8T22 - chains C and D of the 4 polymer chains in the assembly; structure by electron microscopy, 3.83 A resolution.

[Chain C]
Protein: Spike glycoprotein
Organism: Severe acute respiratory syndrome coronavirus 2
UniProtKB: P0DTC2 (SPIKE_SARS2); numbering as in UniProt; present here: 1-88, 91-1208
Amino-acid sequence (1269 residues; row label = number of the first residue in the row; note: 2 numbers in that range are skipped by the numbering (no residue carries them; nothing is unmodelled there)):
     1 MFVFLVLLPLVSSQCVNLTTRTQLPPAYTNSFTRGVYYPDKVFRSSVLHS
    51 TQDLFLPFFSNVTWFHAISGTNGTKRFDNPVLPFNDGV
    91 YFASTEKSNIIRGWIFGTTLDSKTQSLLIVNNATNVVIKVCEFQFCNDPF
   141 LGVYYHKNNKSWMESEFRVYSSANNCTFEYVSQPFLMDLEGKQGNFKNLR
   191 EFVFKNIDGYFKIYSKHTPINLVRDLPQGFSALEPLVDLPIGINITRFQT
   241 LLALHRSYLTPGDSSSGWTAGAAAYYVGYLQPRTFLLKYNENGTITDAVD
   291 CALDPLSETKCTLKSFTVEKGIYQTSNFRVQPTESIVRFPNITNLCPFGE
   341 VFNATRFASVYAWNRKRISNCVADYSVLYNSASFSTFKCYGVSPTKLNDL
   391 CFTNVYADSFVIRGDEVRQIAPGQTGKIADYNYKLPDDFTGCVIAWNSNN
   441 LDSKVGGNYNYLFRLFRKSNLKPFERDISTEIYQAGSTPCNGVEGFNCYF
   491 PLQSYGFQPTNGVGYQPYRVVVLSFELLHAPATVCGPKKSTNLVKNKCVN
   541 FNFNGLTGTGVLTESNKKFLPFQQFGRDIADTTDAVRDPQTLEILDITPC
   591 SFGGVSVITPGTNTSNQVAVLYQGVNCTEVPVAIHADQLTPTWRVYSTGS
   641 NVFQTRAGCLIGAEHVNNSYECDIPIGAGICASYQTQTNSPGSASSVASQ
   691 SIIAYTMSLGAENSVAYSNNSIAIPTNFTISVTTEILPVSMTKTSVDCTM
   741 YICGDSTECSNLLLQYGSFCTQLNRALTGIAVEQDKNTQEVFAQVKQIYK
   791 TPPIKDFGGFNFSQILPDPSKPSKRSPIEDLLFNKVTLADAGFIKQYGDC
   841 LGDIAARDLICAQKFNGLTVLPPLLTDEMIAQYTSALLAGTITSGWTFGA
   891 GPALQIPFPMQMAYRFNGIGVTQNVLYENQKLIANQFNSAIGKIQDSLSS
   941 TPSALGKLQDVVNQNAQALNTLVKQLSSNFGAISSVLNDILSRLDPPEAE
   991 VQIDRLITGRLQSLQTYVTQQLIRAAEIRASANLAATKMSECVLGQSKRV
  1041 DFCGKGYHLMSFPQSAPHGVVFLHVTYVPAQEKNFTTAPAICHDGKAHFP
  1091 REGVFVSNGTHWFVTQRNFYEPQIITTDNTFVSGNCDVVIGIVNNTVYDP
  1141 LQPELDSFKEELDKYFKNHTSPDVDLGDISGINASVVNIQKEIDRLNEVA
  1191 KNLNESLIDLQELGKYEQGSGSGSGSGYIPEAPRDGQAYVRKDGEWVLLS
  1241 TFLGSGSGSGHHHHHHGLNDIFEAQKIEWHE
Unresolved in the structure: 1-26, 69-77, 144-185, 246-262, 321-334, 366-374, 528-543, 621-640, 677-688, 828-853, 1148-1271
Cystine bridges: Cys291-Cys301, Cys336-Cys361, Cys379-Cys432, Cys480-Cys488, Cys617-Cys649, Cys662-Cys671, Cys738-Cys760, Cys743-Cys749, Cys1032-Cys1043, Cys1082-Cys1126
Differences from the reference sequence: variant Phe453 (Tyr in P0DTC2); engineered mutation Gly614 (Asp in P0DTC2), Gly682 (Arg in P0DTC2), Ser683 (Arg in P0DTC2), Ser685 (Arg in P0DTC2), Pro817 (Phe in P0DTC2), Pro892 (Ala in P0DTC2), Pro899 (Ala in P0DTC2), Pro942 (Ala in P0DTC2), Pro986 (Lys in P0DTC2), Pro987 (Val in P0DTC2); expression tag (1209-1271)
UniProt features mapped onto this chain:
  - region: Asn280 to Cys301 (Putative superantigen), Arg403 to Asp405 (Integrin-binding motif), Asn448 to Leu452, Arg454 to Phe456 (Immunodominant HLA epitope recognized by the CD8+), Pro681, Ala684 (Putative superantigen), Ser816 to Tyr837 (Fusion peptide 1), Lys835 to Phe855 (Fusion peptide 2), Asp1163 to Glu1202 (Heptad repeat 2)
  - site: Arg815, Ser816 (Cleavage)
  - glycosylation: Asn17 (N-linked (GlcNAc...) (complex) asparagine), Asn61 (N-linked (GlcNAc...) (hybrid) asparagine), Asn122 (N-linked (GlcNAc...) (hybrid) asparagine), Asn149 (N-linked (GlcNAc...) (complex) asparagine), Asn165 (N-linked (GlcNAc...) (complex) asparagine), Asn234 (N-linked (GlcNAc...) (high mannose) asparagine), Asn282 (N-linked (GlcNAc...) (complex) asparagine), Thr323 (O-linked (GalNAc) threonine), Ser325 (O-linked (HexNAc...) serine), Asn331 (N-linked (GlcNAc...) (complex) asparagine), Asn343 (N-linked (GlcNAc...) (complex) asparagine), Asn603 (N-linked (GlcNAc...) (hybrid) asparagine), Asn616 (N-linked (GlcNAc...) (complex) asparagine), Asn657 (N-linked (GlcNAc...) (complex) asparagine), Thr676 (O-linked (GlcNAc...) threonine), Thr678 (O-linked (GlcNAc...) threonine), Asn709 (N-linked (GlcNAc...) (high mannose) asparagine), Asn717 (N-linked (GlcNAc...) (hybrid) asparagine), Asn801 (N-linked (GlcNAc...) (hybrid) asparagine), Asn1074 (N-linked (GlcNAc...) (hybrid) asparagine) and 5 more in UniProt

[Chain D]
Protein: Angiotensin-converting enzyme
Organism: Neovison vison
UniProtKB: A0A7T0Q2W2 (A0A7T0Q2W2_NEOVI); residues 1-739 here = UniProt positions 1-739
Amino-acid sequence (771 residues; each row starts with the number of its first residue):
     1 MLGSSWLLLSLAALTAAQSTTEDLAKTFLEKFNYEAEELSYQNSLASWNY
    51 NTNITDENIQKMNIAGAKWSAFYEEESQHAKTYPLEEIQDPIIKRQLRAL
   101 QQSGSSVLSADKRERLNTILNAMSTIYSTGKACNPNNPQECLLLEPGLDD
   151 IMENSKDYNERLWAWEGWRSEVGKQLRPLYEEYVALKNEMARANNYEDYG
   201 DYWRGDYEEEWADGYNYSRNQLIEDVEHTFTQIKPLYEHLHAYVRAKLMD
   251 AYPSRISPTGCLPAHLLGDMWGRFWTNLYPLMVPFGQKPNIDVTDAMVNQ
   301 SWDARRIFKEAEKFFVSVGLPNMTEGFWQNSMLTEPGDNRKVVCHPTAWD
   351 LGKHDFRIKMCTKVTMDDFLTAHHEMGHIQYDMAYAAQPFLLRNGANEGF
   401 HEAVGEIMSLSAATPNHLKNIGLLPPDFSEDSETDINFLLKQALTIVGTL
   451 PFTYMLEKWRWMVFKGEIPKEQWMQKWWEMKRDIVGVVEPLPHDETYCDP
   501 AALFHVANDYSFIRYYTRTIYQFQFQEALCQIAKHEGPLYKCDISNSREA
   551 GQKLHEMLSLGRSKPWTFALERVVGAKTMDVRPLLNYFEPLFTWLKEQNR
   601 NSFVGWNTDWSPYADQSIKVRISLKSALGEKAYEWNDNEMYFFQSSIAYA
   651 MREYFSKVKKQTIPFVDKDVRVSDLKPRISFNFIVTSPENMSDIIPRADV
   701 EEAIRKSRGRINDAFRLDDNSLEFLGIQPTLEPPYQPPVGSGSGSGHHHH
   751 HHGSGSGLNDIFEAQKIEWHE
Unresolved in the structure: 1-18, 615-771
Cystine bridges: Cys133-Cys141, Cys344-Cys361, Cys530-Cys542
Differences from the reference sequence: expression tag (740-771)

[Interface between chain C and chain D]
Contacting residue pairs (28):
  Arg403(C) - His354(D)
  Asp405(C) - His354(D)  salt bridge
  Lys417(C) - Glu30(D)  salt bridge
  Tyr421(C) - Lys26(D)
  Tyr449(C) - Glu38(D)
  Phe453(C) - Lys31(D)
  Leu455(C) - Glu30(D)
  Leu455(C) - Lys31(D)
  Phe456(C) - Lys26(D)
  Phe456(C) - Thr27(D)
  Tyr489(C) - Thr27(D)  hydrogen bond
  Gln493(C) - Lys31(D)
  Tyr495(C) - Tyr34(D)
  Gly496(C) - Lys353(D)  hydrogen bond (backbone-side chain)
  Gln498(C) - Glu38(D)
  Gln498(C) - Tyr41(D)
  Gln498(C) - Gln42(D)  hydrogen bond
  Gln498(C) - Leu45(D)
  Thr500(C) - Tyr41(D)  hydrogen bond
  Thr500(C) - Leu351(D)
  Gly502(C) - Asp355(D)
  Gly502(C) - Arg357(D)  hydrogen bond (backbone-side chain)
  Val503(C) - Asp355(D)  hydrogen bond (backbone-side chain)
  Gly504(C) - His354(D)
  Gly504(C) - Asp355(D)
  Tyr505(C) - Tyr34(D)  hydrogen bond
  Tyr505(C) - Lys353(D)
  Tyr505(C) - His354(D)
Also at the interface, not in a pair above, chain C (20 interface residues in all): Asn487, Asn501
Also at the interface, not in a pair above, chain D (16 interface residues in all): Leu24, Phe28

[Summary]
20 residues of chain C face 16 of chain D across their interface, with 7 hydrogen bonds and 2 salt bridges.
Polar contacts include Asp405(C)-His354(D), Lys417(C)-Glu30(D) and Tyr489(C)-Thr27(D).
Chain C is Spike glycoprotein (Severe acute respiratory syndrome coronavirus 2) and chain D is
Angiotensin-converting enzyme (Neovison vison); the structure, Cryo-EM structure of mink variant Y453F
trimeric spike protein bound to one mink ACE2 receptors at ..., was determined by electron microscopy (same
publication as 8T20, 8T21, 8T23, 8T25 and 8TAZ).
